Entry 8QMA (electron microscopy, 3.50 A resolution); this record covers chains B and F of the 19 polymer chains in the assembly.

== Chain B ==
Protein: DNA-directed RNA polymerase subunit beta''
From: Sinapis alba
UniProtKB: A0A6C0M829 (A0A6C0M829_SINAL); numbering as in UniProt (aligned over 1-1373)
Amino-acid sequence (1373 residues; each row starts with the number of its first residue):
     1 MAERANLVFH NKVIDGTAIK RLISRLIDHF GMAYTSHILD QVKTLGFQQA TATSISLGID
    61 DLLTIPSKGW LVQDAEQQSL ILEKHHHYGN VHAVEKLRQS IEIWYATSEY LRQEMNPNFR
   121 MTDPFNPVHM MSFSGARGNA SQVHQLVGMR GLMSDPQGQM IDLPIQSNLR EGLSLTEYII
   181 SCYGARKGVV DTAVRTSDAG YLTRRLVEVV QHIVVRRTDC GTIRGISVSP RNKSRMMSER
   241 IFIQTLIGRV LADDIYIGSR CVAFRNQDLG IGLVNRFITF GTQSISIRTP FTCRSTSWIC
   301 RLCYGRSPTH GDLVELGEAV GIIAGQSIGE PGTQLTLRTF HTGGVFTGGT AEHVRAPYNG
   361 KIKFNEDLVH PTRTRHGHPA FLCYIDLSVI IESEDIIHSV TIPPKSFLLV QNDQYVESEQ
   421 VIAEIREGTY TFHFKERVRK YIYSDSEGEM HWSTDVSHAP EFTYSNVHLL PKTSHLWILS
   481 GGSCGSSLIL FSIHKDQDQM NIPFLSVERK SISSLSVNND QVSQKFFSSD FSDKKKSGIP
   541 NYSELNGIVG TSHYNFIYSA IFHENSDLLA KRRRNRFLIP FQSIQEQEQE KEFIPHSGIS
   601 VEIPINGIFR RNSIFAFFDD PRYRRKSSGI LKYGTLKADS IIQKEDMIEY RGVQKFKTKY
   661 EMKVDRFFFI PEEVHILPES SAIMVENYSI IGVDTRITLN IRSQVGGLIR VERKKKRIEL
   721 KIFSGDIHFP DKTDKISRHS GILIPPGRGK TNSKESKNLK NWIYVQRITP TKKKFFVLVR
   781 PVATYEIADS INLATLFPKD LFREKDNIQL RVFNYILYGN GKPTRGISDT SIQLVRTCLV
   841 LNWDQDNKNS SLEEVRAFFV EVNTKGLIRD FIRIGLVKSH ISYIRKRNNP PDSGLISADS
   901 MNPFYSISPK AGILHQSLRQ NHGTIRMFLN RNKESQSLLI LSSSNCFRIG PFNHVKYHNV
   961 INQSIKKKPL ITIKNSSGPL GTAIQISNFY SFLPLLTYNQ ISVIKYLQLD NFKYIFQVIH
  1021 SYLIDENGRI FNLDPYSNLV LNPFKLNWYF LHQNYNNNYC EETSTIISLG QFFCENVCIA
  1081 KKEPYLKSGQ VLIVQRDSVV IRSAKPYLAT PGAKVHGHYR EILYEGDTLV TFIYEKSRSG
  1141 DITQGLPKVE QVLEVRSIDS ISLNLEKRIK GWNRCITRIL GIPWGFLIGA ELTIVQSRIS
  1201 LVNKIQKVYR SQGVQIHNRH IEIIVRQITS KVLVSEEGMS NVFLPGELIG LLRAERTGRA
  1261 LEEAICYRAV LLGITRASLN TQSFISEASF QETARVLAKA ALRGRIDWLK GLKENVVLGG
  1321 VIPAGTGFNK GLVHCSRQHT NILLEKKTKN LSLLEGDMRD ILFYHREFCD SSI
Not modelled in the structure: 1-5, 154-160, 231-238, 337-350, 426-434, 485-488, 504-557, 583-593, 619-792, 813-837, 845-851, 878-920, 953-972, 1059-1063, 1137-1148, 1330-1373
Metal / ion sites: Zn2+: C220, C293, C300, C303

== Chain F ==
Protein: PAP3
From: Sinapis alba
Amino-acid sequence (675 residues; row label = number of the first residue in the row):
     1 MQICQATLTT FTFTNPSNPN FCKPKPLFPS FQPPRRVTLP PCRGFSSDEF PVDETFLEKF
    61 GPKDKDTEDE ARRRNWIERG WAPWEEILTP EADFARKSLN EGEEVPLQSP EAIEAFKMLR
   121 PSYRKKKIKE MGITEDEWYA KQFEIRGDKP PPLDTSWAGP LVVRQIPPRD WPPKGWEVDR
   181 KELEFIREAH KLMAERVWLE DLDKDLKVGE DATVDKMCLE RFKVFLKQYN EWVEANKDRL
   241 EEDSYKYDQD FYPGRRIRGK DYKEGMYELP FYYPGMICEG TVTTLHLYQG AFVDIGGVHE
   301 GWVPIKGNDW FWIRHFIRVG MHVIVEITAK RDPYRFRFPL ELRFVHPNID HMIFNKFDFP
   361 PIFHRDGDTN PDEIRRDCGR PPEPRKDPGS KPEEEGLLSD HPYVDKLWQL HVAEQMILDD
   421 YEANPEKYKG KKLSELSDDE GFDERKEIEH GEAYYKKTKL PKVILKTSVK ELDLEAALIE
   481 RKYHNKLMME AKARGEGYKI EKLRRNIEMD EYDSLHWRRS LEEREALLRD ISSRQALGLP
   541 LEEPGRYKPG SFFGKDQYDP TSALYQYDYW GEPKNSEISK QERMKDAHNK SIVGKGNVWY
   601 DMSYDDAIKQ TIERRKAESN VVTQKEEETE SKEEEEDDDD EYEFDDFDYS ILSDESSIGY
   661 SEQQPLVNGT QVFTD
Not modelled in the structure: 1-66, 423, 551-675

== Interface between chain B and chain F ==
Residue-residue contacts (413):
  H85(B) with E91(F)
  N90(B) with E91(F); A92(F); A95(F)
  H92(B) with L99(F)
  E95(B) with L99(F)
  R98(B) with E103(F), salt bridge
  E366(B) with R120(F), salt bridge
  H370(B) with P106(F)
  P371(B) with P106(F); L107(F), hydrogen bond (backbone-backbone); F116(F), hydrophobic
  T372(B) with E104(F), hydrogen bond (side chain-backbone); V105(F), hydrogen bond (side chain-backbone); F116(F)
  R373(B) with F94(F); A95(F); S98(F), hydrogen bond; L99(F); E103(F); E104(F)
  T374(B) with E104(F)
  R375(B) with E104(F), salt bridge
  P379(B) with F116(F), hydrophobic; L119(F), hydrophobic
  A380(B) with F116(F)
  F381(B) with F116(F), hydrophobic
  L382(B) with E104(F); P106(F)
  F407(B) with E104(F)
  Q411(B) with R120(F), hydrogen bond
  H451(B) with A82(F); W84(F)
  W452(B) with N75(F); W81(F), hydrogen bond (backbone-side chain)
  S453(B) with W81(F), hydrogen bond (backbone-side chain); P83(F); W84(F), hydrogen bond (side chain-backbone); E86(F), hydrogen bond
  T454(B) with P83(F); R96(F), hydrogen bond (backbone-side chain)
  D455(B) with R96(F), salt bridge
  S457(B) with E68(F)
  H458(B) with E68(F), hydrogen bond (backbone-side chain); A71(F); R72(F); N75(F), hydrogen bond; W81(F)
  A459(B) with E68(F); A71(F), hydrophobic
  K472(B) with N100(F)
  T473(B) with R96(F), hydrogen bond (side chain-backbone); L99(F); N100(F), hydrogen bond
  S474(B) with R96(F)
  H475(B) with E86(F); L88(F); R96(F)
  W477(B) with E86(F), hydrogen bond
  L490(B) with E383(F)
  S492(B) with R380(F); P381(F), hydrogen bond (side chain-backbone); P382(F), hydrogen bond (side chain-backbone); E383(F)
  I493(B) with H364(F), hydrogen bond (backbone-side chain); P371(F); I374(F), hydrophobic; R380(F), hydrogen bond (backbone-side chain)
  H494(B) with H364(F)
  K495(B) with D358(F); F359(F); R380(F)
  D496(B) with K306(F), salt bridge; P361(F)
  Q497(B) with Y288(F); Q289(F), hydrogen bond; R337(F), hydrogen bond (backbone-side chain); F357(F); P361(F)
  D498(B) with P361(F); I362(F), hydrogen bond (side chain-backbone); H364(F); R380(F), salt bridge
  Q499(B) with I362(F), hydrogen bond (backbone-backbone); F363(F); H364(F), hydrogen bond (backbone-backbone)
  M500(B) with H364(F)
  N501(B) with F363(F); H364(F), hydrogen bond (backbone-backbone)
  I502(B) with H364(F), hydrogen bond (backbone-backbone); R365(F); D366(F)
  S559(B) with D419(F); R481(F)
  I561(B) with R481(F); M488(F), hydrophobic; I500(F), hydrophobic
  F562(B) with Q415(F); D419(F); R481(F)
  E564(B) with M488(F); G497(F); Y498(F), hydrogen bond (side chain-backbone); K499(F), hydrogen bond (backbone-side chain)
  N565(B) with Y498(F), hydrogen bond (side chain-backbone); K499(F); I500(F), hydrogen bond (side chain-backbone)
  D567(B) with K499(F), salt bridge
  L568(B) with H411(F); I500(F), hydrophobic; E501(F); L503(F), hydrophobic; N506(F)
  L569(B) with W408(F), hydrogen bond (backbone-side chain); V412(F), hydrophobic; Q415(F)
  K571(B) with V404(F)
  R573(B) with D400(F), salt bridge; H401(F); V404(F); D513(F), salt bridge
  R574(B) with L398(F); D400(F), hydrogen bond (backbone-side chain)
  R576(B) with D405(F), salt bridge
  L578(B) with W408(F), hydrophobic
  I603(B) with Y455(F); L460(F), hydrophobic
  P604(B) with Y455(F)
  I605(B) with K456(F); T458(F), hydrogen bond (backbone-side chain)
  G607(B) with L460(F)
  K799(B) with K502(F), hydrogen bond (backbone-side chain)
  D800(B) with D510(F)
  L801(B) with D510(F), hydrogen bond (backbone-side chain)
  F802(B) with S399(F); D510(F); D513(F); S514(F); W517(F), hydrophobic
  E804(B) with G396(F); L397(F); S399(F); D400(F)
  F858(B) with P461(F); V463(F), hydrophobic
  F859(B) with A453(F), hydrophobic; Y455(F), hydrophobic; L460(F), hydrophobic; P461(F), hydrogen bond (backbone-backbone); K462(F); V463(F), hydrogen bond (backbone-backbone)
  V860(B) with V463(F); L465(F), hydrophobic
  E861(B) with K462(F), salt bridge; V463(F), hydrogen bond (backbone-backbone); I464(F); L465(F), hydrogen bond (backbone-backbone)
  V862(B) with V412(F), hydrophobic; M416(F); L465(F)
  N863(B) with L465(F), hydrogen bond (backbone-backbone); K466(F); T467(F), hydrogen bond (backbone-backbone)
  T864(B) with M416(F); T467(F), hydrogen bond (side chain-backbone); V469(F)
  K865(B) with L436(F); S437(F); D439(F), salt bridge
  G866(B) with D439(F)
  L867(B) with M416(F); D420(F)
  I868(B) with M416(F)
  R869(B) with M416(F); D419(F), salt bridge
  D870(B) with K462(F), salt bridge
  F871(B) with W408(F), hydrophobic; V412(F), hydrophobic
  N921(B) with Q249(F)
  T924(B) with R337(F), hydrogen bond
  R926(B) with Y288(F)
  N930(B) with E78(F); R79(F)
  K933(B) with E78(F), salt bridge
  L941(B) with Y288(F), hydrophobic
  N975(B) with E279(F), hydrogen bond
  S977(B) with E279(F); G280(F); T281(F); D294(F), hydrogen bond (side chain-backbone); I295(F); G296(F)
  G978(B) with Y267(F); C278(F); E279(F), hydrogen bond (backbone-backbone); I295(F)
  P979(B) with Y267(F); Y272(F), hydrophobic; M276(F), hydrophobic; I277(F); C278(F), hydrophobic; I295(F)
  L980(B) with L161(F), hydrophobic; V163(F); Q165(F), hydrogen bond (backbone-side chain); I277(F), hydrogen bond (backbone-backbone); C278(F); E279(F)
  G981(B) with V163(F); R164(F); Q165(F); M276(F); I277(F), hydrogen bond (backbone-backbone)
  T982(B) with V163(F); R164(F), hydrogen bond (backbone-backbone); G275(F); M276(F)
  A983(B) with L161(F), hydrophobic; V162(F); G275(F), hydrogen bond (backbone-backbone); I277(F), hydrophobic
  I984(B) with V162(F), hydrogen bond (backbone-backbone); R164(F); M193(F), hydrophobic
  Q985(B) with V197(F)
  I986(B) with V162(F), hydrophobic; V197(F), hydrophobic; L199(F), hydrophobic
  S987(B) with R196(F); V197(F), hydrogen bond (side chain-backbone); W198(F)
  N988(B) with W198(F); L199(F), hydrogen bond (side chain-backbone)
  F989(B) with A158(F)
  L995(B) with A158(F)
  L996(B) with W157(F); A158(F), hydrogen bond (backbone-backbone); L161(F), hydrophobic; I277(F), hydrophobic; V345(F), hydrophobic
  T997(B) with T155(F); S156(F); W157(F); A158(F); V345(F), hydrogen bond (side chain-backbone); N348(F), hydrogen bond
  Y998(B) with D154(F); T155(F); S156(F), hydrogen bond (backbone-backbone); A158(F), hydrophobic
  N999(B) with D154(F); N348(F); H351(F), hydrogen bond
  Q1000(B) with L153(F); D154(F), hydrogen bond (backbone-backbone); H351(F), hydrogen bond
  I1001(B) with H351(F)
  V1003(B) with S156(F)
  Y1014(B) with W157(F); G159(F), hydrogen bond (backbone-backbone); L199(F), hydrophobic; E200(F), hydrogen bond
  I1015(B) with S156(F); W157(F); A158(F), hydrophobic
  F1016(B) with S156(F); W157(F), hydrogen bond (backbone-backbone); G159(F); P160(F)
  Q1017(B) with D154(F); S156(F)
  V1018(B) with W157(F)
  I1019(B) with W157(F), hydrophobic; L161(F), hydrophobic; I324(F), hydrophobic
  H1020(B) with P160(F); L161(F), hydrogen bond (backbone-backbone)
  S1021(B) with L161(F)
  Y1022(B) with P160(F), hydrophobic; L161(F), hydrogen bond (backbone-backbone); V162(F); V163(F), hydrogen bond (backbone-backbone); D203(F), hydrogen bond; L206(F), hydrophobic
  L1023(B) with V163(F); Q165(F); M217(F), hydrophobic
  I1024(B) with V162(F), hydrophobic; V163(F), hydrogen bond (backbone-backbone); R164(F); V197(F), hydrophobic
  D1025(B) with R164(F), hydrogen bond (backbone-side chain); C218(F), hydrogen bond (side chain-backbone)
  E1026(B) with R164(F); L192(F); C218(F), hydrogen bond (backbone-backbone); L219(F); E220(F), hydrogen bond (side chain-backbone); R221(F), salt bridge; F222(F), hydrogen bond (side chain-backbone)
  N1027(B) with C218(F), hydrogen bond
  R1029(B) with K216(F), hydrogen bond (side chain-backbone); M217(F); C218(F)
  I1030(B) with L202(F), hydrophobic; L206(F), hydrophobic; K207(F), hydrogen bond (backbone-backbone)
  F1031(B) with L206(F); K207(F); D211(F); A212(F), hydrophobic; K216(F); M217(F), hydrophobic
  N1032(B) with L206(F); K207(F), hydrogen bond (backbone-backbone); V208(F)
  L1033(B) with V208(F); G209(F), hydrogen bond (backbone-backbone)
  P1035(B) with V208(F)
  L1041(B) with Q165(F); M217(F), hydrophobic; L219(F), hydrophobic
  P1043(B) with Q165(F); F222(F), hydrophobic; L226(F); F271(F), hydrophobic
  F1044(B) with N230(F); Y267(F), hydrophobic; F271(F)
  L1046(B) with V214(F); L219(F), hydrophobic; K223(F)
  W1048(B) with A212(F), hydrogen bond (side chain-backbone); V214(F); M217(F), hydrophobic
  L1051(B) with E279(F)
  H1052(B) with E279(F), hydrogen bond (backbone-side chain); H322(F)
  Y1055(B) with W157(F), hydrogen bond (backbone-side chain); E279(F), hydrogen bond; H322(F); V323(F); I324(F), hydrophobic; H346(F), hydrogen bond (backbone-side chain)
  N1056(B) with H346(F), hydrogen bond (backbone-side chain)
  N1057(B) with D154(F), hydrogen bond; T155(F), hydrogen bond (side chain-backbone)
  I1066(B) with A140(F), hydrophobic; F143(F)
  I1067(B) with F143(F), hydrophobic
  S1068(B) with I145(F); R314(F)
  L1069(B) with W84(F); L285(F), hydrophobic; L287(F); W310(F), hydrophobic; R314(F), hydrogen bond (backbone-side chain)
  G1070(B) with W84(F)
  Q1071(B) with E85(F), hydrogen bond; F143(F), hydrogen bond (side chain-backbone); R314(F)
  F1072(B) with W84(F), hydrophobic; E85(F), hydrogen bond (backbone-backbone); E86(F); I87(F), hydrogen bond (backbone-backbone)
  F1073(B) with I87(F); F143(F), hydrophobic
  C1074(B) with I87(F), hydrogen bond (backbone-backbone); L88(F), hydrophobic; T89(F)
  E1075(B) with T89(F)
  N1076(B) with T89(F)
  V1077(B) with I87(F); L88(F); T89(F)
  C1078(B) with Y139(F), hydrophobic; Q142(F), hydrogen bond (backbone-side chain); F143(F)
  I1079(B) with Y139(F); F143(F), hydrophobic
  A1080(B) with D136(F); Y139(F), hydrophobic
  K1081(B) with E135(F), salt bridge; D136(F), hydrogen bond (backbone-side chain)
  L1086(B) with F143(F), hydrophobic
  Q1090(B) with W84(F); L287(F); Y288(F)
  L1092(B) with L285(F); H286(F); L287(F), hydrogen bond (backbone-backbone); Y288(F), hydrophobic
  I1093(B) with T284(F); L285(F); H286(F)
  V1094(B) with T284(F), hydrogen bond (backbone-side chain); L285(F), hydrogen bond (backbone-backbone); V319(F), hydrophobic
  Q1095(B) with T283(F); T284(F)
  R1096(B) with T283(F); V319(F)
  R1102(B) with Y288(F), hydrogen bond
  L1108(B) with A95(F), hydrophobic; L99(F), hydrophobic
  P1111(B) with L99(F)
  H1118(B) with R79(F)
  Y1119(B) with R79(F), hydrogen bond (backbone-side chain); G80(F); W81(F), hydrophobic
  R1120(B) with E78(F), hydrogen bond (side chain-backbone); R79(F), hydrogen bond (side chain-backbone)
  E1121(B) with R79(F), salt bridge
Also at the interface, not in a pair above, chain B (194 interface residues in all): G89, G377, Y384, N412, E449, L479, Y558, A560, A570, E602, N606, P798, R803, A857, L929, R931, S976, L993, K1013, D1034, N1047, Y1049, Q1053, S1064, T1065, V1091, T1110
Also at the interface, not in a pair above, chain F (193 interface residues in all): T67, K97, I113, P152, I166, D205, T213, Y229, Y252, R318, E326, R343, R375, P384, A413, I417, Y428, K459, L472, H484, N485, M509

== Summary ==
Chain B and chain F form an interface of 194 and 193 residues respectively; the contacts include 102 hydrogen
bonds and 18 salt bridges. Polar pairs include R98(B)-E103(F), E366(B)-R120(F) and R375(B)-E104(F). C220(B),
C293(B), C300(B) and C303(B) form the Zn2+ site.
Chain B is DNA-directed RNA polymerase subunit beta'' and chain F is PAP3, both from Sinapis alba; the
structure, Structure of the plastid-encoded RNA polymerase complex (PEP) from Sinapis alba, was determined by
electron microscopy.
